PDB entry 6RDB | electron microscopy, 2.80 A resolution | chains Q and S of the 20 polymer chains in the assembly

== Chain Q ==
Molecule: epsilon: Polytomella F-ATP synthase epsilon subunit
Source organism: Polytomella sp. Pringsheim 198.80
Amino-acid sequence (74 residues; numbered 1 to 74; the number before each row is that of its first residue):
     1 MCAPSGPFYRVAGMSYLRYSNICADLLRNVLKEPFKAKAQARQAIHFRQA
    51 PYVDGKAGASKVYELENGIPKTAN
Disordered / not traced: 1-2

== Chain S ==
Molecule: ATP synthase gamma chain, mitochondrial
Source organism: Polytomella sp. Pringsheim 198.80
Reference sequence: Q4LDE7 (Q4LDE7_9CHLO); residue numbers follow UniProt; this construct covers 1-317
Amino-acid sequence (317 residues; numbered 1 to 317; the number before each row is that of its first residue):
     1 MALRKAVLSLGLSQGVAAEAVLGSGMFNAVQHESVRYASNQAVKQRIRAI
    51 KNIGKITKAMKMVAASKMKNAQIAVEQSRGLVDPFVRLFGDFPAVNSNKS
   101 VVVAVTSDKGLCGGLNSNITKYTRATLATTESEGKDVVVVSIGDKGRSQL
   151 TRIESQRYQLAIADTYKVRVTFGQASLIVEELIKHNPQSYQILFNKFRSA
   201 ISFKPTVATILSPDLLEKQLEDVTGNSLDAYDIEASHERSDVLRDLTEFH
   251 LGVTLYNAMLENNCSEHASRMSAMENSTKSAGEMLGKLTLDYNRKRQATI
   301 TTELIEIIAGASALMDE
Disordered / not traced: 1-38, 316-317

== How chain Q and chain S interact ==
Residue-residue contacts (64; chain Q residue first):
  S5(Q) with D241(S)
  G6(Q) with H237(S), hydrogen bond (backbone-side chain); D241(S)
  P7(Q) with H237(S); D245(S)
  Y9(Q) with D245(S), hydrogen bond
  R10(Q) with R244(S), hydrogen bond (side chain-backbone); D245(S), salt bridge; E248(S), salt bridge
  S15(Q) with E180(S), hydrogen bond; E248(S)
  Y16(Q) with D245(S); E248(S), hydrogen bond (backbone-side chain); F249(S), hydrophobic
  L17(Q) with V179(S), hydrophobic; E180(S); E248(S); F249(S), hydrophobic
  R18(Q) with L177(S); E180(S), salt bridge
  N21(Q) with F172(S); G173(S); S176(S), hydrogen bond
  A41(Q) with R169(S), hydrogen bond (backbone-side chain); T171(S)
  R42(Q) with T171(S)
  A44(Q) with T171(S), hydrogen bond (backbone-side chain)
  I45(Q) with G173(S); Q174(S); L177(S), hydrophobic
  H46(Q) with D164(S); T165(S); V168(S); Q174(S), hydrogen bond (backbone-side chain)
  F47(Q) with I162(S), hydrophobic; A163(S); D164(S); T165(S); Q174(S); L177(S), hydrophobic; I178(S), hydrophobic
  R48(Q) with D144(S), salt bridge; I162(S); A163(S), hydrogen bond (backbone-backbone); D164(S), salt bridge
  Q49(Q) with A161(S); E181(S), hydrogen bond
  A50(Q) with L160(S); A161(S), hydrogen bond (backbone-backbone)
  P51(Q) with Q159(S)
  Y52(Q) with R147(S); Y158(S); Q159(S), hydrogen bond (backbone-backbone); A161(S), hydrophobic
  G55(Q) with T151(S); S155(S), hydrogen bond (backbone-side chain)
  K56(Q) with T151(S); R152(S)
  Y63(Q) with L177(S), hydrophobic; E181(S)
  I69(Q) with G173(S); L177(S), hydrophobic
  N74(Q) with E181(S); K184(S)
Other interface residues (no listed pair), chain Q (27 interface residues in all): Q43
Other interface residues (no listed pair), chain S (33 interface residues in all): G252

== In short ==
The interface between chain Q and chain S involves 27 residues on one side and 33 on the other, with 14
hydrogen bonds and 5 salt bridges. Among the polar pairs are R10(Q)-D245(S), R10(Q)-E248(S) and
R18(Q)-E180(S).
Here chain Q is epsilon: Polytomella F-ATP synthase epsilon subunit and chain S is ATP synthase gamma chain,
mitochondrial, both from Polytomella sp. Pringsheim 198.80. Entry 6RDB (CryoEM structure of Polytomella F-ATP
synthase, Primary rotary state 1, focussed refinement of F1 head and ...) was determined by electron
microscopy together with 6RD4, 6RD5, 6RD6, 6RD7, 6RD8, 6RD9 and 46 further entries from the same study.
